PDB entry 6RCU | X-ray diffraction, 4.00 A resolution (low resolution: residue-level contacts below are approximate; hydrogen-bond / salt-bridge calls are withheld) | chains A and E of the 5 polymer chains in the assembly

Chain A:
Protein: Reticulocyte binding protein homologue 5
Organism: Plasmodium falciparum (isolate 3D7)
UniProtKB: Q8IFM5 (Q8IFM5_PLAF7); residues 26-526 here = UniProt positions 26-526
Chain sequence (501 residues; each row starts with the number of its first residue):
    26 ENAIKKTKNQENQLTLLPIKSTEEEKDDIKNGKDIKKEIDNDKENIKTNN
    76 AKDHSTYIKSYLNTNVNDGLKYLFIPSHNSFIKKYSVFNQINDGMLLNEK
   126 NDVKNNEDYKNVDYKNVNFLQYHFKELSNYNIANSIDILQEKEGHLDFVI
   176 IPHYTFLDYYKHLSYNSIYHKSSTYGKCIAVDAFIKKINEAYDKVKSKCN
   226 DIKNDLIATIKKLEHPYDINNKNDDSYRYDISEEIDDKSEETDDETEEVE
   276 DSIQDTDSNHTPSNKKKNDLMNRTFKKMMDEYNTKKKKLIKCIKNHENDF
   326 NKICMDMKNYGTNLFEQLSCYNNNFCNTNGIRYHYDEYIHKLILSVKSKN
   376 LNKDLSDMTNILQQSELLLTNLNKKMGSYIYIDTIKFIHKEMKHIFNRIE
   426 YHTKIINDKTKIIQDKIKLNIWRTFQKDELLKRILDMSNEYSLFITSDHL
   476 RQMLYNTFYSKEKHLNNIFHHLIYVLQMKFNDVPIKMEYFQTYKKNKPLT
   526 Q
Disordered / not traced: 26-147, 243-296, 506-526
Cystine bridges: Cys224-Cys317, Cys345-Cys351
Differences from the reference sequence: conflict Gln38 (Asn in Q8IFM5), Ala216 (Thr in Q8IFM5)
UniProt features mapped onto this chain:
  - region: Lys33 to Lys51 (Mediates interaction with human BSG)
  - site: Lys140, Asn141 (Cleavage)
  - glycosylation (N-linked (GlcNAc...) asparagine): Asn214, Asn297
Reported in the primary citation:
  - mutagenesis - S197Y: decreased binding to R5.017

Chain E:
Protein: R5.016 heavy chain
Organism: Homo sapiens
Chain sequence (464 residues; each row starts with the number of its first residue; numbers below 1 keep their minus sign (Thr-4 is residue -4)):
    -4 TGVHSQVQLVQSGAEVKKPGASVRVSCKASGYTFTSYGISWVRQAPGQGL
    46 EWMGWISGYDGNTNYAQKLQGRVTMTTDTSTSTAYMELRSLRSDDTAVYY
    96 CARDGPQVGDFDWQVYYYYGMDVWGQGTTVTVSSASTKGPSVFPLAPSSK
   146 STSGGTAALGCLVKDYFPEPVTVSWNSGALTSGVHTFPAVLQSSGLYSLS
   196 SVVTVPSSSLGTQTYICNVNHKPSNTKVDKKVEPKSCDKTHTCPPCPAPE
   246 LLGGPSVFLFPPKPKDTLMISRTPEVTCVVVDVSHEDPEVKFNWYVDGVE
   296 VHNAKTKPREEQYNSTYRVVSVLTVLHQDWLNGKEYKCKVSNKALPAPIE
   346 KTISKAKGQPREPQVYTLPPSRDELTKNQVSLTCLVKGFYPSDIAVEWES
   396 NGQPENNYKTTPPVLDSDGSFFLYSKLTVDKSRWQQGNVFSCSVMHEALH
   446 NHYTQKSLSLSPGK
Disordered / not traced: -4 to 0, 171-174, 233-459
Cystine bridges: Cys22-Cys96, Cys156-Cys212

Chain A / chain E interface:
Pairs across the interface (30; chain A residue first):
  Ile193(A) - Tyr111(E)
  Gly201(A) - Gln102(E)
  Lys202(A) - Gln102(E)
  Lys202(A) - Asp105(E)
  Lys202(A) - Trp108(E)
  Lys202(A) - Tyr111(E)
  Ile204(A) - Tyr54(E)
  Ile204(A) - Pro101(E)
  Ala205(A) - Tyr111(E)
  Asp207(A) - Ser31(E)
  Ala208(A) - Ser31(E)
  Ala208(A) - Tyr32(E)
  Ala208(A) - Pro101(E)
  Phe209(A) - Tyr111(E)
  Phe209(A) - Tyr113(E)
  Phe209(A) - Tyr114(E)
  Lys211(A) - Thr28(E)
  Lys211(A) - Ser31(E)
  Lys211(A) - Tyr32(E)
  Lys212(A) - Tyr32(E)
  Lys212(A) - Arg98(E)
  Lys212(A) - Tyr114(E)
  Lys212(A) - Asp117(E)
  Glu215(A) - Val2(E)
  Glu215(A) - Tyr27(E)
  Glu215(A) - Arg98(E)
  Asp331(A) - Tyr113(E)
  Asp331(A) - Tyr114(E)
  Tyr335(A) - Tyr111(E)
  Leu339(A) - Tyr111(E)
Other interface residues (no listed pair), chain A (17 interface residues in all): Thr199, Val206, Ile213
Other interface residues (no listed pair), chain E (18 interface residues in all): Gly26, Thr30, Tyr112

Overview:
17 residues of chain A face 18 of chain E across their interface. From the paper: S197Y of chain A reduces
binding to R5.017.
Here chain A is Reticulocyte binding protein homologue 5 (Plasmodium falciparum (isolate 3D7)) and chain E is
R5.016 heavy chain (Homo sapiens). Entry 6RCU (PfRH5 bound to monoclonal antibodies R5.004 and R5.016) was
determined by X-ray diffraction, deposited together with 6RCS.
